PDB entry 7KTA | X-ray diffraction, 1.84 A resolution | chains A and T of the 4 polymer chains in the assembly

Chain A:
Molecule: DNA-directed DNA/RNA polymerase mu
From: Homo sapiens
Notes: EC 2.7.7.7
UniProt: Q9NP87 (DPOLM_HUMAN); aligned to UniProt positions 132-494 over residues 132-494
Chain sequence (356 residues; each row starts with the number of its first residue; note: 12 numbers in that range are skipped by the numbering (no residue carries them; nothing is unmodelled there)):
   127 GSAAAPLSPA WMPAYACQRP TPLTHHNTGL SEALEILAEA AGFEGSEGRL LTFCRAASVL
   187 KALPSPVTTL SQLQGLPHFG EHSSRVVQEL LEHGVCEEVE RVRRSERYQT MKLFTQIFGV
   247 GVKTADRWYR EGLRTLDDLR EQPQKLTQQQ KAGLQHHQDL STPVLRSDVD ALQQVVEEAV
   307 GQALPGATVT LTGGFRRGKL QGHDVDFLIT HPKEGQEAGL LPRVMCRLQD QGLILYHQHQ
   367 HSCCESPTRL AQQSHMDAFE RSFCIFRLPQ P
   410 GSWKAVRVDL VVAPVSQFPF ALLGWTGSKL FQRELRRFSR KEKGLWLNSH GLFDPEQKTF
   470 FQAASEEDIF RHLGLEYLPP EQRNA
Not modelled in the structure: 127-136, 366-383
Sequence notes: expression tag (127-131); linker (410)
Ion coordination: Na+: Thr-241, Ile-243, Val-246 (shared with 1 residue of chain P); Ca2+ site 1: Asp-330, Asp-332 (together with 8-oxo-2'-deoxyguanosine-5'-triphosphate); Ca2+ site 2: Asp-330, Asp-332, Asp-418 (together with 8-oxo-2'-deoxyguanosine-5'-triphosphate) (shared with 1 residue of chain P)
Ligand contacts: 8-oxo-2'-deoxyguanosine-5'-triphosphate (8DG): Gly-319, Gly-320, Arg-323, Lys-325, Gln-327, Gly-328, His-329, Asp-330, Asp-332, Gly-433, Trp-434, Thr-435, Gly-436, Ser-437, Lys-438, Gln-441, Arg-445
Swiss-Prot annotation at these positions:
  - region: Arg-323 to Asp-332 (Involved in ssDNA binding)
  - binding site (Mg(2+)): Asp-330, Asp-332, Asp-418
  - site: Gly-433 (Responsible for the low discrimination between dNTP and rNTP)
From the paper describing this entry:
  - binding site for 8-oxo-2'-deoxyguanosine-5'-triphosphate: Lys-438, Arg-445
  - binding site for the 9-nt DNA strand (chain T): Arg-445
  - mutagenesis - K438D: unchanged catalytic activity on presence of Mn2+
  - mutagenesis - R445A: increased catalytic activity on dGTP misinsertion
  - mutagenesis - K438D: decreased catalytic activity on Mg2+-dependent dGTP:At
  - mutagenesis - K438D (23-fold): decreased catalytic activity on :Ct insertion

Chain T:
Molecule: 9-nt DNA strand
Sequence (9 nucleotides; row label = number of the first residue in the row):
     1 CGGCCTACG

Chain A / chain T interface:
Pairs across the interface (24):
  Gly-174(A) / DC4(T)  base contact
  Leu-177(A) / DC4(T)  phosphate contact
  Leu-177(A) / DC5(T)  phosphate contact
  Gln-364(A) / DG9(T)  phosphate contact
  His-365(A) / DG9(T)  hydrogen bond to the phosphate
  Phe-385(A) / DG9(T)  phosphate contact
  Glu-386(A) / DC8(T)  sugar contact
  Glu-386(A) / DG9(T)  hydrogen bond to the phosphate
  Arg-387(A) / DA7(T)  hydrogen bond to the base
  Arg-387(A) / DC8(T)  hydrogen bond to the sugar
  Arg-387(A) / DG9(T)  hydrogen bond to the phosphate
  Arg-442(A) / DC5(T)  salt bridge to the phosphate
  Arg-445(A) / DC5(T)  hydrogen bond to the base
  Arg-445(A) / DT6(T)  hydrogen bond to the sugar
  Arg-446(A) / DC4(T)  sugar contact
  Arg-446(A) / DC5(T)  sugar contact
  Arg-449(A) / DT6(T)  salt bridge to the phosphate
  Lys-450(A) / DG3(T)  hydrogen bond to the phosphate
  Lys-450(A) / DC4(T)  salt bridge to the phosphate
  Leu-456(A) / DT6(T)  sugar contact
  Asn-457(A) / DT6(T)  phosphate contact
  Asn-457(A) / DA7(T)  hydrogen bond to the phosphate
  His-459(A) / DA7(T)  hydrogen bond to the phosphate
  His-459(A) / DC8(T)  salt bridge to the phosphate
Also at the interface, not in a pair above, chain A (18 interface residues in all): Arg-181, Phe-389, Lys-438

Summary:
Chain A and chain T form an interface of 18 and 7 residues respectively; the contacts include 10 hydrogen
bonds and 4 salt bridges. Polar pairs include Arg-387(A)/DA7(T), Arg-445(A)/DC5(T) and Arg-387(A)/DC8(T). The
paper reports a binding site for 8-oxo-2'-deoxyguanosine-5'-triphosphate at Lys-438(A) and Arg-445(A); R445A
of chain A increases catalytic activity on dGTP misinsertion.
Here chain A is DNA-directed DNA/RNA polymerase mu (Homo sapiens) and chain T is a 9-nt DNA strand. Entry 7KTA
(DNA Polymerase Mu, 8-oxodGTP:Ct Pre-Catalytic Ground State Ternary Complex, 20 mM Ca2+ (120min)) was
determined by X-ray diffraction together with 7KSS, 7KST, 7KSU, 7KSV, 7KSW, 7KSX and 25 further entries from
the same study.
